PDB entry 6XPQ | X-ray diffraction, 4.20 A resolution (low resolution: residue-level contacts below are approximate; hydrogen-bond / salt-bridge calls are withheld) | chains C and B of the 3 polymer chains in the assembly

# Chain C
Molecule: antibody  D1 H1-17/H3-14 light chain
Organism: Homo sapiens
Notes: antibody fragment or engineered binder
Chain sequence (212 residues; row label = number of the first residue in the row):
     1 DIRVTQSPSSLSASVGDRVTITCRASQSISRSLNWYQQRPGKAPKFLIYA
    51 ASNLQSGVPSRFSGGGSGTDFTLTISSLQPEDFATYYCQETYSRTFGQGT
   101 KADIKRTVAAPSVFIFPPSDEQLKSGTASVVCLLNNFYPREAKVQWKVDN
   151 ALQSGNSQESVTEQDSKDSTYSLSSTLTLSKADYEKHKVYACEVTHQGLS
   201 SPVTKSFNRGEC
Unresolved in the structure: 210-212
Disulfides: Cys-23/Cys-88, Cys-132/Cys-192

# Chain B
Molecule: antibody D1 H1-17/H3-14 heavy chain
Organism: Homo sapiens
Notes: antibody fragment or engineered binder
Chain sequence (250 residues; each row starts with the number of its first residue):
     1 QVQLQESGPGLVKPSESLSLTCSVSGGSVSSNLHYWSWIRQLPGKGLEWI
    51 GYISYTGSTKYNPSLNGRVTLSIDASKNQFSLELSSVTAADTAVYYCARD
   101 FFEKLIADDLNAFDIWGQGTMVTVSGASTKGPSVFPLAPSSKSTSGGTAA
   151 LGCLVKDYFPEPVTVSWNSGALTSGVHTFPAVLQSSGLYSLSSVVTVPSS
   201 SLGTQTYICNVNHKPSNTKVDKRVEPKSCDKGSSLEVLFQGPLGHHHHHH
Unresolved in the structure: 144-146, 158-159, 227-250
Disulfides: Cys-22/Cys-97, Cys-153/Cys-209

# Chain C / chain B interface
Contacting residue pairs (61):
  Ser-30(C) with Ala-107(B)
  Ser-32(C) with Ala-107(B); Asp-109(B)
  Leu-33(C) with Asp-109(B)
  Asn-34(C) with Asn-111(B)
  Tyr-36(C) with Phe-113(B)
  Gln-38(C) with Gln-41(B)
  Lys-42(C) with Tyr-96(B)
  Ala-43(C) with Trp-116(B); Gly-117(B)
  Pro-44(C) with Leu-47(B); Tyr-96(B); Trp-116(B)
  Phe-46(C) with Phe-113(B); Asp-114(B)
  Tyr-49(C) with Glu-103(B); Leu-110(B); Ala-112(B)
  Tyr-87(C) with Gly-46(B)
  Gln-89(C) with Asn-111(B); Phe-113(B)
  Thr-91(C) with Asp-109(B); Leu-110(B); Asn-111(B)
  Arg-94(C) with Tyr-35(B); Trp-49(B); Tyr-52(B); Asn-111(B)
  Phe-96(C) with Ile-39(B); Leu-47(B); Glu-48(B); Trp-49(B); Trp-116(B)
  Phe-114(C) with Thr-148(B); Ala-150(B)
  Phe-116(C) with Leu-137(B); Ala-138(B); Ala-150(B)
  Ser-119(C) with Phe-135(B); Pro-136(B)
  Glu-121(C) with Lys-222(B)
  Gln-122(C) with Phe-135(B); Leu-154(B)
  Ser-129(C) with Leu-154(B)
  Val-131(C) with Leu-154(B)
  Asn-135(C) with His-177(B); Thr-196(B)
  Asn-136(C) with His-177(B)
  Gln-158(C) with Val-182(B); Leu-183(B); Gln-184(B)
  Glu-159(C) with Val-182(B)
  Ser-160(C) with Phe-179(B); Pro-180(B); Val-182(B)
  Val-161(C) with Pro-180(B)
  Asp-165(C) with His-177(B)
  Ser-172(C) with His-177(B); Phe-179(B)
  Leu-173(C) with Phe-179(B)
  Ser-174(C) with Phe-179(B)
Interface residues without a listed pair, chain C (40 interface residues in all): Ile-29, Ser-93, Gln-98, Thr-127, Leu-133, Thr-162, Lys-167
Interface residues without a listed pair, chain B (41 interface residues in all): Ala-149, Lys-156, Ser-174, Ala-181, Ser-185, Ser-192, Val-194
Interface features reported in the paper:
  - interface residues, chain C: Asn-34(C), Tyr-36(C), Tyr-49(C), Gln-89(C)

# In short
40 residues of chain C face 41 of chain B across their interface. The paper reports interface residues
Asn-34(C), Tyr-36(C) and Tyr-49(C) among others.
Here chain C is antibody  D1 H1-17/H3-14 light chain and chain B is antibody D1 H1-17/H3-14 heavy chain, both
from Homo sapiens. Entry 6XPQ (Human antibody D1 H1-17/H3-14 in complex with the influenza hemagglutinin head
domain of A/Texas/50/2012(H3N2)) was determined by X-ray diffraction together with 6XPX, 6XPY, 6XPZ, 6XQ2 and
6XQ4 from the same study.
